5JUV - chain A; structure by X-ray diffraction, 2.27 A resolution.

[Chain A]
Name: Probable beta-galactosidase A
Organism: Aspergillus niger CBS 513.88
Notes: EC 3.2.1.23
UniProt: A2QAN3 (BGALA_ASPNC); residues 1-1007 here = UniProt positions 1-1007
Sequence (1013 residues; each row starts with the number of its first residue):
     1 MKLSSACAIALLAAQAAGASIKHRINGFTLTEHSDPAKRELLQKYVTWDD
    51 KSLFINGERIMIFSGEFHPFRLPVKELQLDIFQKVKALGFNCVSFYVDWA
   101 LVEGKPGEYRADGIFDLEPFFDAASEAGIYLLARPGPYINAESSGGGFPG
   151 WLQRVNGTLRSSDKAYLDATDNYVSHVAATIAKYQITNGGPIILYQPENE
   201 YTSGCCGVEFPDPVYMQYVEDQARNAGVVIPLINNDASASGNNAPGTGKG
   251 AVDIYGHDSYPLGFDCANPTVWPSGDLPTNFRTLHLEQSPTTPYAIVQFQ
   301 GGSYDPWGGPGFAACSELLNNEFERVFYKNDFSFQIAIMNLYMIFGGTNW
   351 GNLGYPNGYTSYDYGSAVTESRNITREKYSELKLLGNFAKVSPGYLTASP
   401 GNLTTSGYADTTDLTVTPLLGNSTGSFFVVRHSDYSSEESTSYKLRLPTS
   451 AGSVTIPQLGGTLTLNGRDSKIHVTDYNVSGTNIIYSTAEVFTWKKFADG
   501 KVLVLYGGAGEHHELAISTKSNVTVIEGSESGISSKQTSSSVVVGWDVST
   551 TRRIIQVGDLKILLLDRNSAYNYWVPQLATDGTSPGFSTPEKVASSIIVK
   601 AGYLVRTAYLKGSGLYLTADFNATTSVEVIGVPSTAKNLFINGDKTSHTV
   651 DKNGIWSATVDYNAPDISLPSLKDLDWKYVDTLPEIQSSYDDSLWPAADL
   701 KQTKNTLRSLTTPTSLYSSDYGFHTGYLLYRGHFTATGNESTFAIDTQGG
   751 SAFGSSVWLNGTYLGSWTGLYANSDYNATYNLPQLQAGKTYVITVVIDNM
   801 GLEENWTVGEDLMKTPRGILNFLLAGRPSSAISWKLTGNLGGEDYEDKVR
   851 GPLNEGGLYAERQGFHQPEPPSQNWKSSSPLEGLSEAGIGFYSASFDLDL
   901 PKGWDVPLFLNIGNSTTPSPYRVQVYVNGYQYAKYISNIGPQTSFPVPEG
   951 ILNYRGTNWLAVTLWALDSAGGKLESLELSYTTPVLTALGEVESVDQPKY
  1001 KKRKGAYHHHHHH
Disordered / not traced: 1-40, 1009-1013
Differences from the reference sequence: engineered mutation Q298 (Glu in A2QAN3); expression tag (1008-1013)
Cystine bridges: C205-C206, C266-C315
Covalent attachments: N-acetylglucosamine (NAG) linked to N156, N478, N739, N760, N777; glycan linked to N373, N622, N914
Swiss-Prot annotation at these positions:
  - active site: E200 (Proton donor)
  - binding site (substrate): Y96, N140 to E142, N199, Y364
  - glycosylation (N-linked (GlcNAc...) asparagine): N156, N402, N422, N478, N522, N622, N739, N760, N777, N805, N914
  - mutagenesis: Y304 (Y304A: Nearly complete loss of hydrolytic activity against lactose compared to wild-type due to decreased substrate affinity ...), Y355 (Y355H: No effect on hydrolytic activity compared to wild-type; when associated with F-304 and G-357. 58% reduction in hydrolytic activity compared to wild-type ...), N357 (N357G: No effect on hydrolytic activity compared to wild-type; when associated with F-304 and H-355. 58% reduction in hydrolytic activity compared to wild-type ...), W806 (W806F: 43% loss of hydrolytic activity against lactose compared to wild-type. 58% reduction in hydrolytic activity compared to wild-type; when associated with F-304, H-355 and G-357 ...)

[Overview]
N-acetylglucosamine is covalently linked to N156, N478, N739, N760 and N777. Curated annotation (UniProt)
lists active-site residue E200, 6 substrate-binding residues and 4 mutagenesis sites.
Chain A is Probable beta-galactosidase A (Aspergillus niger CBS 513.88); the structure, STRUCTURE OF
E298Q-BETA-GALACTOSIDASE FROM ASPERGILLUS NIGER IN COMPLEX WITH 6-b-Galactopyranosyl galactose, was determined
by X-ray diffraction, deposited together with 5IFP, 5IFT, 5IHR, 5MGC and 5MGD.
